2HAL - chains A and I; structure by X-ray diffraction, 1.35 A resolution.

[Chain A]
Molecule: Hepatitis A Protease 3C
Organism: Hepatitis A virus
Notes: EC 3.4.22.28; fragment: 3C proteinase, residues 1520-1731
UniProtKB: Q81090 (POLG_HAVMB); residues 1-212 here correspond to UniProt positions 1520-1731 (UniProt number = residue number + 1519)
Chain sequence (212 residues; row label = number of the first residue in the row):
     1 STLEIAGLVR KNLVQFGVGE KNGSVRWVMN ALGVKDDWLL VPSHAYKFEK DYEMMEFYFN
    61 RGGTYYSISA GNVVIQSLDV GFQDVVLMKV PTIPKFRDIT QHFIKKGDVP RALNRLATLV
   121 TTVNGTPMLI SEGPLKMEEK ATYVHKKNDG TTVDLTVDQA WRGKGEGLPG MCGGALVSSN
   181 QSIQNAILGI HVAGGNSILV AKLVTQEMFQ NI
Sequence notes: engineered mutation Ser24 (Cys1543 in Q81090)
Covalent attachments: N-benzyloxycarbonyl-L-serine-betalactone (BBL) linked to His102
Ligand contacts: N-benzyloxycarbonyl-L-serine-betalactone (BBL; N-[(benzyloxy)carbonyl]-L-alanine): Leu8, Arg97, Gln101
Reported in the primary citation:
  - catalytic residues: His44, Asp84, Cys172
  - binding site for N-benzyloxycarbonyl-L-serine-betalactone: His102
  - binding site for N-acetyl-leucyl-phenylalanyl-phenylalanyl-glutamate-fluoromethylketone inhibitor (chain I): Tyr143, Val144, His145, Gly170, Cys172, His191, Gly194, Ile198, Val200
  - conformationally variable residues (loop rearrangement, side-chain flip): Glu49 to Asp51, Thr142 to Asp154, Cys172, Gly194 to Asn196
  - specificity-determining residues: His44, Phe48, Tyr143, Val144, His145, Leu155

[Chain I]
Molecule: N-acetyl-leucyl-phenylalanyl-phenylalanyl-glutamate-fluoromethylketone inhibitor
Chain sequence (7 residues; row label = number of the first residue in the row):
     1 XLFFE
     5 EX
Sequence notes: microheterogeneity Glu5 (Glk in 2HAL)
Modified residues: ACE (acetyl group) at position 1; Glu5 ((4S)-4-amino-5,5-dihydroxypentanoic acid; GLK); CF0 (fluoromethane) at position 6

[Chain A / chain I interface]
Contacting residue pairs (36):
  His44(A) with Phe4(I)
  Thr142(A) with Leu2(I)
  Tyr143(A) with Leu2(I), hydrophobic
  Val144(A) with Leu2(I), hydrogen bond (backbone-backbone); Phe3(I); Phe4(I), hydrogen bond (backbone-backbone)
  His145(A) with Phe4(I)
  Lys146(A) with Phe4(I)
  Arg162(A) with Leu2(I)
  Gly167(A) with Glu5(I); Glu5(I)
  Leu168(A) with Glu5(I); Glu5(I)
  Pro169(A) with Glu5(I); Glu5(I)
  Gly170(A) with Glu5(I), hydrogen bond (backbone-backbone); Glu5(I), hydrogen bond (backbone-backbone)
  Met171(A) with Glu5(I), hydrogen bond (backbone-backbone); Glu5(I), hydrogen bond (backbone-backbone)
  Cys172(A) with Glu5(I), covalent bond; Glu5(I), covalent bond; CF0_6(I), covalent bond
  Val192(A) with Phe4(I); Glu5(I); Glu5(I)
  Ala193(A) with Phe3(I); Glu5(I)
  Gly194(A) with Leu2(I); Phe3(I), hydrogen bond (backbone-backbone); Glu5(I); Glu5(I)
  Gly195(A) with ACE_1(I); Leu2(I)
  Asn196(A) with ACE_1(I)
  Ile198(A) with Leu2(I), hydrophobic
  Val200(A) with Leu2(I), hydrophobic
Also at the interface, not in a pair above, chain A (22 interface residues in all): Met29, His191

[Summary]
22 residues of chain A and 7 residues of chain I are in contact; the contacts include 2 covalent bonds and 7
hydrogen bonds. Main-chain hydrogen bonds include Val144(A)-Leu2(I), Val144(A)-Phe4(I) and Gly170(A)-Glu5(I).
The paper reports catalytic residues His44(A), Asp84(A) and Cys172(A); a binding site for
N-acetyl-leucyl-phenylalanyl-phenylalanyl-glutamate-fluoromethylketone inhibitor (chain I) at Tyr143(A),
Val144(A) and His145(A) among others.
Chain A is Hepatitis A Protease 3C (Hepatitis A virus) and chain I is
N-acetyl-leucyl-phenylalanyl-phenylalanyl-glutamate-fluoromethylketone inhibitor; the structure, An episulfide
cation (thiiranium ring) trapped in the active site of HAV 3C proteinase inactivated by ..., was determined by
X-ray diffraction together with 2H6M and 2H9H from the same study.
